PDB entry 8VU9 | X-ray diffraction, 1.99 A resolution | chains A and B

# Chain A
Molecule: Reverse transcriptase/ribonuclease H
From: Human immunodeficiency virus type 1 BH10
UniProt: P03366 (POL_HV1B1); residues 1-554 here correspond to UniProt positions 600-1153 (UniProt number = residue number + 599)
Amino-acid sequence (556 residues; row label = number of the first residue in the row; numbers below 1 keep their minus sign (Met-1 is residue -1)):
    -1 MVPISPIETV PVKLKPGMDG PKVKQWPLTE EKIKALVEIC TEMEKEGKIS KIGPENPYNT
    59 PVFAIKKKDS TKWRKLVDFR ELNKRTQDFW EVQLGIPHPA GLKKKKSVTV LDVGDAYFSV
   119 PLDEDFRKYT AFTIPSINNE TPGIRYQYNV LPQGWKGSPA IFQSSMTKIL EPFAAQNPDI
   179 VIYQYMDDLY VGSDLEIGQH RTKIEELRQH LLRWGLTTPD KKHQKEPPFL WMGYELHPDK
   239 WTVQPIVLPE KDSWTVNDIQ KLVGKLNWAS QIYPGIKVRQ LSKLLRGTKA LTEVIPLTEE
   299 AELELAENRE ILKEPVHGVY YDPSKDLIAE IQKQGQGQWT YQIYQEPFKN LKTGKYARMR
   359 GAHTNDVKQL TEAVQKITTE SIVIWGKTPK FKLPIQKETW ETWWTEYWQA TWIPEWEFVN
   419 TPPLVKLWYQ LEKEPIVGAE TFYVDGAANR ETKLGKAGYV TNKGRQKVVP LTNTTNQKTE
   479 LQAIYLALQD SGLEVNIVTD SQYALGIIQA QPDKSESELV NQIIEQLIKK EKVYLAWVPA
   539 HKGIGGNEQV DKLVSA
Construct notes: expression tag (-1 to 0); engineered mutation Ala172 (Lys771 in P03366), Ala173 (Lys772 in P03366), Ser280 (Cys879 in P03366)
Ion coordination: Mg2+: Asp443, Asp549
Residues lining bound ligands: WB3 ((2E)-3-[4-({2-[(1-{[4-(methanesulfonyl)phenyl]methyl}piperidin-4-yl)amino]pyrido[2,3-d]pyrimidin-4-yl}oxy)-3,5-dimethylphenyl]prop-2-enenitrile): Pro95, Leu100, Lys101, Lys103, Lys104, Ser105, Val106, Val179, Tyr181, Tyr183, Tyr188, Pro225, Phe227, Leu228, Trp229, Leu234, His235, Pro236, Tyr318
Curated features (UniProtKB/Swiss-Prot):
  - region: Phe227 to His235 (RT 'primer grip')
  - motif: Trp398 to Trp414 (Tryptophan repeat motif)
  - binding site (Mg(2+)): Asp110, Asp185, Asp186, Asp443, Glu478, Asp498, Asp549
  - site: Trp401 (Essential for RT p66/p51 heterodimerization), Trp414 (Essential for RT p66/p51 heterodimerization), Phe440, Tyr441 (Cleavage)

# Chain B
Molecule: p51 RT
From: Human immunodeficiency virus type 1 BH10
UniProt: P03366 (POL_HV1B1); residues 1-428 here correspond to UniProt positions 600-1027 (UniProt number = residue number + 599)
Amino-acid sequence (428 residues; each row starts with the number of its first residue):
     1 PISPIETVPV KLKPGMDGPK VKQWPLTEEK IKALVEICTE MEKEGKISKI GPENPYNTPV
    61 FAIKKKDSTK WRKLVDFREL NKRTQDFWEV QLGIPHPAGL KKKKSVTVLD VGDAYFSVPL
   121 DEDFRKYTAF TIPSINNETP GIRYQYNVLP QGWKGSPAIF QSSMTKILEP FKKQNPDIVI
   181 YQYMDDLYVG SDLEIGQHRT KIEELRQHLL RWGLTTPDKK HQKEPPFLWM GYELHPDKWT
   241 VQPIVLPEKD SWTVNDIQKL VGKLNWASQI YPGIKVRQLS KLLRGTKALT EVIPLTEEAE
   301 LELAENREIL KEPVHGVYYD PSKDLIAEIQ KQGQGQWTYQ IYQEPFKNLK TGKYARMRGA
   361 HTNDVKQLTE AVQKITTESI VIWGKTPKFK LPIQKETWET WWTEYWQATW IPEWEFVNTP
   421 PLVKLWYQ
Not modelled in the structure: 1-3, 214-224
Construct notes: engineered mutation Ser280 (Cys879 in P03366)
Curated features (UniProtKB/Swiss-Prot):
  - region: Phe227 to His235 (RT 'primer grip')
  - motif: Trp398 to Trp414 (Tryptophan repeat motif)
  - binding site (Mg(2+)): Asp110, Asp185, Asp186
  - site (Essential for RT p66/p51 heterodimerization): Trp401, Trp414

# Interface between chain A and chain B
Contacting residue pairs - 112 pairs, chain A then chain B:
  Val8(A) with Glu53(B)
  Pro9(A) with Glu53(B)
  Gln85(A) with Glu53(B), hydrogen bond (side chain-backbone)
  Asp86(A) with Lys20(B), salt bridge; Pro55(B)
  Phe87(A) with Pro52(B)
  Trp88(A) with Lys22(B); Pro52(B), hydrogen bond (backbone-backbone); Asn54(B); Pro55(B); Tyr56(B); Asn57(B); Thr131(B); Arg143(B)
  Val90(A) with Pro140(B), hydrophobic
  Gly93(A) with Asn137(B)
  Ile94(A) with Asn137(B)
  Pro95(A) with Asn136(B); Asn137(B)
  His96(A) with Asn136(B), hydrogen bond (backbone-side chain)
  Gly99(A) with Asn136(B); Glu138(B)
  Leu100(A) with Glu138(B)
  Lys101(A) with Glu138(B), salt bridge
  Ala158(A) with Pro52(B)
  Ser162(A) with Pro52(B)
  Thr165(A) with Pro140(B)
  Tyr181(A) with Glu138(B)
  Glu370(A) with Gln394(B), hydrogen bond
  Gln373(A) with Thr397(B); Thr400(B); Trp401(B), hydrogen bond
  Thr376(A) with Thr400(B); Trp401(B)
  Thr377(A) with Thr400(B)
  Ile380(A) with Pro25(B), hydrophobic; Leu26(B); Thr27(B)
  Val381(A) with Pro25(B), hydrophobic; Ile135(B); Asn136(B), hydrogen bond (backbone-backbone)
  Ile382(A) with Ile135(B); Asn136(B)
  Trp383(A) with Ile135(B)
  Gly384(A) with Thr27(B); Glu28(B), hydrogen bond (backbone-backbone); Ile135(B)
  Trp402(A) with Lys331(B), hydrogen bond (backbone-side chain); His361(B); Thr362(B); Asp364(B)
  Tyr405(A) with Lys331(B), hydrogen bond (backbone-side chain)
  Trp406(A) with Lys331(B); Val417(B); Asn418(B); Thr419(B); Pro420(B); Pro421(B)
  Gln407(A) with Lys331(B), hydrogen bond (backbone-side chain); Asp364(B); Pro392(B); Ile393(B); Gln394(B), hydrogen bond; Val417(B), hydrogen bond (side chain-backbone)
  Ala408(A) with Lys331(B); Asp364(B); Leu368(B), hydrophobic; Pro392(B), hydrogen bond (backbone-backbone); Ile393(B)
  Thr409(A) with Asp364(B), hydrogen bond (backbone-side chain)
  Trp410(A) with Thr362(B); Asn363(B); Val365(B), hydrophobic; Trp401(B); Tyr405(B)
  Pro412(A) with Trp401(B), hydrophobic
  Pro433(A) with Asn255(B); Leu289(B), hydrophobic; Thr290(B)
  Val435(A) with Thr290(B)
  Thr439(A) with Lys287(B); Ala288(B); Leu289(B), hydrogen bond (side chain-backbone)
  Tyr441(A) with Val254(B); Gln258(B); Thr286(B); Lys287(B), hydrogen bond (side chain-backbone)
  Val458(A) with Thr286(B)
  Thr459(A) with Thr286(B), hydrogen bond (backbone-side chain)
  Asn460(A) with Thr286(B); Lys287(B); Ala288(B)
  Asn494(A) with Leu289(B)
  Val496(A) with Gln258(B); Leu289(B), hydrophobic
  Gly504(A) with Pro420(B)
  Gln507(A) with Pro420(B)
  Tyr532(A) with Asn255(B), hydrogen bond; Leu289(B), hydrophobic
  Trp535(A) with Leu422(B); Trp426(B), hydrophobic
  Val536(A) with Gln258(B)
  Pro537(A) with Asn265(B)
  Lys540(A) with Asn265(B); Ser280(B), hydrogen bond (backbone-side chain)
  Gly541(A) with Ser280(B); Leu283(B)
  Ile542(A) with Leu283(B)
  Gly543(A) with Leu283(B), hydrogen bond (backbone-backbone); Gly285(B)
  Gly544(A) with Gly285(B), hydrogen bond (backbone-backbone); Thr286(B)
Interface residues without a listed pair, chain A (66 interface residues in all): Ile159, Glu169, Met357, Thr369, Thr386, Thr403, Ile434, Gln500, Leu503, Ala508, Ala534
Interface residues without a listed pair, chain B (60 interface residues in all): Lys49, Lys259, Val261, Gly262, Val276, Trp337, Glu396, Lys424

# Summary
The interface between chain A and chain B involves 66 residues on one side and 60 on the other; the contacts
include 21 hydrogen bonds and 2 salt bridges. Among the polar pairs are Asp86(A)-Lys20(B), Lys101(A)-Glu138(B)
and Gln85(A)-Glu53(B). Bound to chain A: compound WB3.
Chain A is Reverse transcriptase/ribonuclease H and chain B is p51 RT, both from Human immunodeficiency virus
type 1 BH10; the structure, Crystal structure of wild-type HIV-1 reverse transcriptase in complex with
non-nucleoside inhibitor 5i3, was determined by X-ray diffraction, deposited together with 8VUF, 8VUB and
8VUM.
